5T7U - chain A; structure by X-ray diffraction, 1.58 A resolution.

# Chain A
Protein: Galectin-8
Organism: Homo sapiens
Notes: fragment: N-terminal Domaine
UniProtKB: O00214 (LEG8_HUMAN); residues 1-155 here = UniProt positions 1-155
Chain sequence (155 residues; numbered 1 to 155; the number before each row is that of its first residue):
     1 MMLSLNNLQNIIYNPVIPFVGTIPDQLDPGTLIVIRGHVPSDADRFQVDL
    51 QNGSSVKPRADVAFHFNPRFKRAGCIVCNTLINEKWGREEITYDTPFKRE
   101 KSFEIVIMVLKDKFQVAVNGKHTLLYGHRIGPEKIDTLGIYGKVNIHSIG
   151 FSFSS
Disordered / not traced: 1-7, 155
Construct notes: engineered mutation V56 (Met in O00214)
Modified positions: C75 (s,S-(2-hydroxyethyl)thiocysteine; CME)
From the paper describing this entry:
  - binding site for glycerol: R45, H65, R69, N79, W86, E89
  - mutagenesis - Y141S (Kd 20 uM): decreased binding to LNnT (citing earlier work)
  - specificity-determining residues: Y141 (from molecular simulation)

# Overview
The paper reports a binding site for glycerol at R45, H65 and R69 among others; Y141S reduces binding to LNnT.
Chain A is Galectin-8 (Homo sapiens); the structure, Crystal structure of galectin-8N in complex with
Glycerol, was determined by X-ray diffraction together with 5T7I, 5T7S and 5T7T from the same study.
